3NZJ - chains T and U of the 30 polymer chains in the assembly; structure by X-ray diffraction, 2.40 A resolution.

[Chain T]
Molecule: Proteasome component C1
Organism: Saccharomyces cerevisiae
Notes: EC 3.4.25.1
Reference sequence: P21242 (PSA3_YEAST); the construct lacks a stretch of the UniProt sequence and is renumbered around it, so the offset changes along the chain: 1-180 = UniProt 1-180; 184-199 = UniProt 187-202; 201-206 = UniProt 203-208; 207-218 = UniProt 211-222; 1 more segments
Sequence (288 residues; numbered 1 to 281 plus 11 insertion-coded residues; 4 numbers in that range are skipped by the numbering (no residue carries them; nothing is unmodelled there); the number before each row is that of its first residue; a row labelled like 18A-18F holds insertion residues (18A, then the next letters in order)):
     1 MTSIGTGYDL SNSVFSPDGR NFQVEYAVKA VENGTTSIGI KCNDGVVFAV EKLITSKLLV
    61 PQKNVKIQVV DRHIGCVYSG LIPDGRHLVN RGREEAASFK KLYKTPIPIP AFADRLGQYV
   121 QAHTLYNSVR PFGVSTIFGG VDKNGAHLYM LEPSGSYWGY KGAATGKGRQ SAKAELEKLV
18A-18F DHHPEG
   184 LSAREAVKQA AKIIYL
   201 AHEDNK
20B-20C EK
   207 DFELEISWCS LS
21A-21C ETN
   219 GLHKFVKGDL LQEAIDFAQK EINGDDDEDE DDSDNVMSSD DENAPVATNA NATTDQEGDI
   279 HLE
Unresolved in the structure: 1-4, 242-281
UniProt features mapped onto this chain:
  - modified residue: Thr2 (N-acetylthreonine)

[Chain U]
Molecule: Proteasome component C7-alpha
Organism: Saccharomyces cerevisiae
Notes: EC 3.4.25.1
Reference sequence: P21243 (PSA6_YEAST); the construct lacks a stretch of the UniProt sequence and is renumbered around it, so the offset changes along the chain: -3 to 34 = UniProt 1-38; 35-143 = UniProt 40-148; 144-179 = UniProt 150-185; 186-218 = UniProt 199-231; 1 more segments
Sequence (252 residues; row label = number of the first residue in the row; note: 6 numbers in that range are skipped by the numbering (no residue carries them; nothing is unmodelled there); a row labelled like 17A-17E holds insertion residues (17A, then the next letters in order); numbers below 1 keep their minus sign (Met-3 is residue -3)):
    -3 MSGAAAASAA GYDRHITIFS PEGRLYQVEY AFKATNQT
   34A N
    35 INSLAVRGKD CTVVISQKKV PDKLLDPTTV SYIFCISRTI GMVVNGPIPD ARNAALRAKA
    95 EAAEFRYKYG YDMPCDVLAK RMANLSQIYT QRAYMRPLGV ILTFVSVDE
   14A E
   144 LGPSIYKTDP AGYYVGYKAT ATGPKQQEIT TNLENH
17A-17E FKKSK
18A-18D IDHI
   184 N
18G-18H EE
   18M S
   186 WEKVVEFAIT HMIDALGTEF SKNDLEVGVA TKD
   220 KFFTLSAENI EERLVAIAEQ D
Unresolved in the structure: -3 to 5

[How chain T and chain U interact]
Contacting residue pairs (62; chain T residue first):
  Thr6(T) - His11(U)
  Gly7(T) - His11(U)
  Tyr8(T) - Arg10(U)
  Tyr8(T) - His11(U)
  Tyr8(T) - Tyr26(U)
  Ser13(T) - Arg130(U)
  Val14(T) - His11(U)
  Val14(T) - Gln23(U)
  Phe15(T) - Gln23(U)  hydrogen bond (backbone-side chain)
  Phe15(T) - Tyr26(U)
  Phe15(T) - Ala27(U)  hydrophobic
  Phe15(T) - Ala30(U)  hydrophobic
  Phe15(T) - Arg130(U)
  Phe15(T) - Pro131(U)
  Phe15(T) - Gly133(U)
  Ser16(T) - Tyr26(U)
  Pro17(T) - Tyr26(U)  hydrophobic
  Pro17(T) - Lys29(U)
  Asp18A(T) - Lys57(U)  salt bridge
  Gly19(T) - Tyr26(U)
  Gly19(T) - Ala30(U)
  Gly19(T) - Gln33(U)
  Lys41(T) - Asp60(U)  salt bridge
  Asp114(T) - Arg86(U)
  Gln118(T) - Arg86(U)  hydrogen bond (side chain-backbone)
  Gln118(T) - Asn87(U)
  Gln118(T) - Leu90(U)
  Gln121(T) - Pro83(U)
  Gln121(T) - Asp84(U)
  Gln121(T) - Asn87(U)  hydrogen bond
  Gln121(T) - Arg130(U)
  Thr124(T) - Arg130(U)  hydrogen bond (backbone-side chain)
  Leu125(T) - Tyr128(U)
  Leu125(T) - Arg130(U)
  Tyr126(T) - Tyr128(U)
  Tyr126(T) - Met129(U)  hydrophobic
  Ser154(T) - Pro83(U)
  Gly155(T) - Pro83(U)
  Ser156(T) - Ile82(U)
  Ser156(T) - Pro83(U)
  Tyr157(T) - Arg86(U)  hydrogen bond (backbone-side chain)
  Trp158(T) - Leu59(U)  hydrophobic
  Trp158(T) - Thr63(U)
  Trp158(T) - Val64(U)  hydrophobic
  Trp158(T) - Ser65(U)
  Trp158(T) - Tyr66(U)
  Trp158(T) - Ile82(U)  hydrophobic
  Trp158(T) - Arg86(U)
  Gly159(T) - Leu59(U)
  Gly159(T) - Asp60(U)  hydrogen bond (backbone-backbone)
  Gly159(T) - Thr63(U)  hydrogen bond (backbone-side chain)
  Tyr160(T) - Leu58(U)
  Tyr160(T) - Leu59(U)  hydrophobic
  Tyr160(T) - Asp60(U)
  Lys161(T) - Lys57(U)
  Lys161(T) - Leu58(U)  hydrogen bond (backbone-backbone)
  Gly162(T) - Leu58(U)
  Lys173(T) - Leu58(U)
  Leu176(T) - Leu58(U)  hydrophobic
  Glu177(T) - Lys57(U)  salt bridge
  Glu177(T) - Leu58(U)
  Val180(T) - Leu58(U)  hydrophobic
Also at the interface, not in a pair above, chain T (32 interface residues in all): Asp18, Arg20
Also at the interface, not in a pair above, chain U (30 interface residues in all): Asp56, Pro61, Leu132

[Overview]
32 residues of chain T and 30 residues of chain U are in contact, with 8 hydrogen bonds and 3 salt bridges.
Among the polar pairs are Asp18A(T)-Lys57(U), Lys41(T)-Asp60(U) and Glu177(T)-Lys57(U).
Here chain T is Proteasome component C1 and chain U is Proteasome component C7-alpha, both from Saccharomyces
cerevisiae. Entry 3NZJ (Crystal structure of yeast 20S proteasome in complex with ligand 2a) was determined by
X-ray diffraction together with 3NZW and 3NZX from the same study.
